7JOA - chains F and J of the 11 polymer chains in the assembly; structure by electron microscopy, 3.30 A resolution.

[Chain F]
Protein: Histone H4
Source organism: Homo sapiens
UniProtKB: P62805 (H4_HUMAN); residues 0-102 here correspond to UniProt positions 1-103 (UniProt number = residue number + 1)
Chain sequence (103 residues; numbered 0 to 102; the number before each row is that of its first residue; numbering starts at 0):
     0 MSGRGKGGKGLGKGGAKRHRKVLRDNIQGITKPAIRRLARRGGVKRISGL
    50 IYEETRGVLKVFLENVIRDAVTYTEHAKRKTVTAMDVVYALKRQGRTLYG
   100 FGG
Not modelled in the structure: 0-17

[Chain J]
Molecule: 147-nt DNA strand
Source organism: synthetic construct
Sequence (147 nucleotides; numbered -73 to 73; the number before each row is that of its first residue; numbers below 1 keep their minus sign (DA-73 is residue -73)):
   -73 ATCGAGAATCCCGGTGCCGAGGCCGCTCAATTGGTCGTAGACAGCTCTAG
   -23 CACCGCTTAAACGCACGTACGCGCTGTCCCCCGCGTTTTAACCGCCAAGG
    27 GGATTACTCCCTAGTCTCCAGGCACGTGTCAGATATATACATCCGAT
Not modelled in the structure: -73, 73

[Chain F / chain J interface]
Residue-residue contacts - 8 pairs, chain F then chain J:
  His18(F) with DA-22(J), hydrogen bond to the phosphate; DC-21(J), salt bridge to the phosphate
  Arg19(F) with DC-23(J), hydrogen bond to the phosphate; DA-22(J), salt bridge to the phosphate
  Thr30(F) with DC-12(J), phosphate contact
  Pro32(F) with DA-13(J), phosphate contact; DC-12(J), phosphate contact
  Arg36(F) with DA-13(J), salt bridge to the phosphate
Other interface residues (no listed pair), chain F (6 interface residues in all): Arg45
Other interface residues (no listed pair), chain J (6 interface residues in all): DC-4

[Summary]
Chain F and chain J each contribute 6 residues to their interface, with 2 hydrogen bonds and 3 salt bridges.
Among the polar pairs are His18(F)-DA-22(J), Arg19(F)-DC-23(J) and His18(F)-DC-21(J).
Here chain F is Histone H4 (Homo sapiens) and chain J is a 147-nt DNA strand (synthetic construct). Entry 7JOA
(2:1 cGAS-nucleosome complex) was determined by electron microscopy together with 7JO9 from the same study.
